7DK2 - chains A and B of the 3 polymer chains in the assembly; structure by X-ray diffraction, 3.00 A resolution.

== Chain A ==
Protein: MW07 heavy chain
From: Homo sapiens
Amino-acid sequence (223 residues; numbered 1 to 223; the number before each row is that of its first residue):
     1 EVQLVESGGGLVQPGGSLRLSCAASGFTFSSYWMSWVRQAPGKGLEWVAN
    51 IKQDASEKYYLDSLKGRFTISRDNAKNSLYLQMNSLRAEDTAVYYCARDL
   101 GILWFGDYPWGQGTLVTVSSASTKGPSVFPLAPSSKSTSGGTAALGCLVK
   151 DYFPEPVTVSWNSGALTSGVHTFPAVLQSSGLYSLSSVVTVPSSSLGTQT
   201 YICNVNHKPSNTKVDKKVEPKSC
Disulfides: Cys-22/Cys-96, Cys-147/Cys-203

== Chain B ==
Protein: MW07 light chain
From: Homo sapiens
Amino-acid sequence (214 residues; each row starts with the number of its first residue):
     1 DIQMTQSPSSLSASVGDRVTITCRASQGISNSLAWYQQKPGKAPKLLLYA
    51 ASTLESGVPSRFSGSGSGTDFTLTISSLQPEDFATYYCQQFYSTPRTFGQ
   101 GTKVEIKRTVAAPSVFIFPPSDEQLKSGTASVVCLLNNFYPREAKVQWKV
   151 DNALQSGNSQESVTEQDSKDSTYSLSSTLTLSKADYEKHKVYACEVTHQG
   201 LSSPVTKSFNRGEC
Disulfides: Cys-23/Cys-88, Cys-134/Cys-194

== Chain A / chain B interface ==
Pairs across the interface (67; chain A residue first):
  Gln-39(A) with Gln-38(B), hydrogen bond
  Gly-44(A) with Tyr-87(B)
  Leu-45(A) with Gln-38(B); Pro-44(B), hydrophobic; Phe-98(B)
  Trp-47(A) with Thr-94(B); Pro-95(B), hydrophobic; Arg-96(B); Phe-98(B)
  Leu-61(A) with Pro-95(B), hydrophobic
  Tyr-95(A) with Gln-38(B); Lys-42(B); Ala-43(B), hydrophobic
  Asp-99(A) with Arg-96(B), salt bridge
  Gly-101(A) with Gln-89(B), hydrogen bond (backbone-side chain); Phe-91(B); Arg-96(B)
  Ile-102(A) with Tyr-36(B); Leu-46(B), hydrophobic; Tyr-49(B), hydrophobic; Gln-89(B); Phe-91(B), hydrophobic
  Leu-103(A) with Tyr-36(B), hydrogen bond (backbone-side chain); Leu-46(B); Gln-89(B); Phe-98(B), hydrophobic
  Trp-104(A) with Leu-46(B); Glu-55(B), hydrogen bond
  Phe-105(A) with Pro-44(B)
  Gly-111(A) with Ala-43(B)
  Phe-129(A) with Gln-124(B)
  Pro-130(A) with Ser-121(B)
  Leu-131(A) with Phe-118(B); Val-133(B), hydrophobic
  Ala-132(A) with Phe-118(B)
  Lys-136(A) with Cys-214(B)
  Ser-137(A) with Phe-116(B); Ile-117(B); Lys-207(B)
  Ser-139(A) with Phe-116(B)
  Ala-144(A) with Phe-116(B); Phe-118(B)
  Leu-148(A) with Ser-131(B)
  Lys-150(A) with Gln-124(B); Ser-131(B)
  His-171(A) with Asn-137(B); Asn-138(B); Ser-174(B), hydrogen bond
  Phe-173(A) with Leu-135(B), hydrophobic; Ser-162(B); Thr-164(B); Ser-174(B); Leu-175(B); Ser-176(B)
  Pro-174(A) with Ser-162(B), hydrogen bond (backbone-side chain); Val-163(B)
  Val-176(A) with Gln-160(B); Ser-162(B)
  Leu-177(A) with Gln-160(B), hydrogen bond (backbone-side chain)
  Gln-178(A) with Gln-160(B)
  Ser-186(A) with Ser-176(B)
  Val-188(A) with Leu-135(B), hydrophobic
  Thr-190(A) with Asn-137(B)
  Lys-221(A) with Pro-119(B); Cys-214(B)
  Cys-223(A) with Glu-213(B); Cys-214(B), disulfide
Interface residues without a listed pair, chain A (45 interface residues in all): Val-37, Glu-46, Asn-50, Tyr-59, Gln-112, Pro-133, Thr-138, Thr-142, Leu-145, Thr-172, Ser-222
Interface residues without a listed pair, chain B (39 interface residues in all): Ala-34, Glu-123, Glu-161
Disulfides between the chains: Cys-223(A)/Cys-214(B)

== Overview ==
45 residues of chain A and 39 residues of chain B are in contact, with 1 disulfide bond, 7 hydrogen bonds and
1 salt bridge. Among the polar pairs are Asp-99(A)/Arg-96(B), Gln-39(A)/Gln-38(B) and Gly-101(A)/Gln-89(B).
Chain A is MW07 heavy chain and chain B is MW07 light chain, both from Homo sapiens; the structure, Crystal
structure of SARS-CoV-2 Spike RBD in complex with MW07 Fab, was determined by X-ray diffraction.
